PDB entry 2BAM | X-ray diffraction, 2.00 A resolution | chains D and B of the 4 polymer chains in the assembly

# Chain D
Molecule: 12-nt DNA strand
Notes: fragment: palindromic specific site
Sequence (12 nucleotides; numbered 1 to 12; the number before each row is that of its first residue):
     1 TATGGATCCATA
Unresolved in the structure: 12
Ion coordination: Ca2+ site 1: DG4, DG5 (shared with 2 residues of chain A); Ca2+ site 2: DG5 (shared with 3 residues of chain A)

# Chain B
Protein: Protein (endonuclease bamhi)
From: Bacillus amyloliquefaciens
Notes: EC 3.1.21.4
UniProtKB: P23940 (T2BA_BACAM); residues 1-213 here = UniProt positions 1-213
Amino-acid sequence (213 residues; each row starts with the number of its first residue):
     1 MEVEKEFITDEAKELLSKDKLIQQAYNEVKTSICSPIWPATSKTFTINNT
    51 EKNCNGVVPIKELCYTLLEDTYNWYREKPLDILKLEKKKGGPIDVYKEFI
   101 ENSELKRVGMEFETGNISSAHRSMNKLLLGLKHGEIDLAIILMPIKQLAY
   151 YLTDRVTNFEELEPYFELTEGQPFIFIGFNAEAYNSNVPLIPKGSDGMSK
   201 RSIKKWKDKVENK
Unresolved in the structure: 211-213
Curated features (UniProtKB/Swiss-Prot):
  - active site: Glu113 (Proton acceptor)
  - binding site (Mg(2+)): Glu77, Asp94, Glu111, Phe112

# Interface between chain D and chain B
Pairs across the interface - 10 pairs, chain D then chain B:
  DA2(D) with Lys146(B), salt bridge to the phosphate
  DT3(D) with Arg155(B), base contact; Glu161(B), sugar contact
  DG4(D) with Arg155(B), hydrogen bond to the base; Glu161(B), phosphate contact
  DG5(D) with Asn116(B), hydrogen bond to the base; Arg155(B), base contact
  DA6(D) with Asn116(B), base contact
  DA10(D) with Met198(B), sugar contact
  DT11(D) with Lys200(B), phosphate contact
Other interface residues (no listed pair), chain B (7 interface residues in all): Ser195

# Summary
Chain D and chain B each contribute 7 residues to their interface, with 2 hydrogen bonds and 1 salt bridge.
Among the polar pairs are DG4(D)-Arg155(B), DG5(D)-Asn116(B) and DA2(D)-Lys146(B). Curated annotation
(UniProt) lists active-site residue Glu113(B) and 4 Mg2+-binding residues on chain B.
Chain D is a 12-nt DNA strand and chain B is Protein (endonuclease bamhi) (Bacillus amyloliquefaciens); the
structure, Restriction endonuclease bamhi complex with DNA and calcium ions (pre-REACTIVE complex), was
determined by X-ray diffraction together with 3BAM from the same study.
